Entry 6ZG5 (electron microscopy, 40.00 A resolution (very low resolution: no residue pairs are listed; an interface is given only as per-side residue counts)); this record covers chains A and B of the 4 polymer chains in the assembly.

[Chain A]
Name: Protein transport protein SEC31
Source organism: Saccharomyces cerevisiae (strain ATCC 204508 / S288c)
UniProtKB: P38968 (SEC31_YEAST); residues 1-1273 here = UniProt positions 1-1273
Amino-acid sequence (1273 residues; each row starts with the number of its first residue):
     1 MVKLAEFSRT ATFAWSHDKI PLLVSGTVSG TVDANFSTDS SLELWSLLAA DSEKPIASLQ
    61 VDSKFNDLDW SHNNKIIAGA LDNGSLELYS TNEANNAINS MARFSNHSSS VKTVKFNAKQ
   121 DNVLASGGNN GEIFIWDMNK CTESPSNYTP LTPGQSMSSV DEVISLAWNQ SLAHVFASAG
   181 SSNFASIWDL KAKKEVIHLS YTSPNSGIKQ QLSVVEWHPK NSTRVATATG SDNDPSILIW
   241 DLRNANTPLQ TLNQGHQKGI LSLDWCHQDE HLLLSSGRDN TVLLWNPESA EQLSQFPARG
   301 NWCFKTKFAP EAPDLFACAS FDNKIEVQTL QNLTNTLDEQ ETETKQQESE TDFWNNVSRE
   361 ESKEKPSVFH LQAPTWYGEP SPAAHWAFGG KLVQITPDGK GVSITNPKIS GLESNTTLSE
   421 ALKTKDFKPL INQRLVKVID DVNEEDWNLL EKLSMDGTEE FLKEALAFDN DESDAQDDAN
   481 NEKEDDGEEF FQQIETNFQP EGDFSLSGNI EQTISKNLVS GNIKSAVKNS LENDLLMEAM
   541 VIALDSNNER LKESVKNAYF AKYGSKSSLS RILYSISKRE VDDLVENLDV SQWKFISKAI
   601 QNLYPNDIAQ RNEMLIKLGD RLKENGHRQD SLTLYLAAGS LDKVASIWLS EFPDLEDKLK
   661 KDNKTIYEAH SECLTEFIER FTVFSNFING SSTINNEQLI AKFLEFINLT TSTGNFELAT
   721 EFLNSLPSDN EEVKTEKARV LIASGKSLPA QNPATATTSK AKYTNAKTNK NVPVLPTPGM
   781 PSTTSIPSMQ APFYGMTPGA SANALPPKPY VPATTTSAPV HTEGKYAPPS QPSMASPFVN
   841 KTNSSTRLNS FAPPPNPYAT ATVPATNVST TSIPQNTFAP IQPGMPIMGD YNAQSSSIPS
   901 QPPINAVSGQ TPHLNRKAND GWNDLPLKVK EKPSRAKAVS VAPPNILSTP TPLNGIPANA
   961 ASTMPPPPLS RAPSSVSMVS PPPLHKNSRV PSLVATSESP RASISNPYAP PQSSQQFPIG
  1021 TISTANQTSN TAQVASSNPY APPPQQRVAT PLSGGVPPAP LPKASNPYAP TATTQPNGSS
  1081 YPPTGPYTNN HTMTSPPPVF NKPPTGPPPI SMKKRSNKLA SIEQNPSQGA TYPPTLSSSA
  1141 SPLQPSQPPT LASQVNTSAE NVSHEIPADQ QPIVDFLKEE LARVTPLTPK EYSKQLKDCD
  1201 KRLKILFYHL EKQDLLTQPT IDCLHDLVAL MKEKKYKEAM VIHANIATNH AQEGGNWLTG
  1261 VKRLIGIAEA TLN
Disordered / not traced: 1-377, 470-494, 691-693, 746-1273
Construct notes: conflict Ser367 (Thr in P38968)
Swiss-Prot annotation at these positions:
  - modified residue: Ser349 (Phosphoserine), Ser836 (Phosphoserine), Ser974 (Phosphoserine), Ser977 (Phosphoserine), Ser980 (Phosphoserine), Ser988 (Phosphoserine), Ser992 (Phosphoserine), Ser999 (Phosphoserine), Thr1050 (Phosphothreonine), Ser1053 (Phosphoserine)

[Chain B]
Name: Protein transport protein SEC13
Source organism: Saccharomyces cerevisiae (strain ATCC 204508 / S288c)
UniProtKB: Q04491 (SEC13_YEAST); numbering as in UniProt (aligned over 1-297)
Amino-acid sequence (297 residues; numbered 1 to 297; the number before each row is that of its first residue):
     1 MVVIANAHNE LIHDAVLDYY GKRLATCSSD KTIKIFEVEG ETHKLIDTLT GHEGPVWRVD
    61 WAHPKFGTIL ASCSYDGKVL IWKEENGRWS QIAVHAVHSA SVNSVQWAPH EYGPLLLVAS
   121 SDGKVSVVEF KENGTTSPII IDAHAIGVNS ASWAPATIEE DGEHNGTKES RKFVTGGADN
   181 LVKIWKYNSD AQTYVLESTL EGHSDWVRDV AWSPTVLLRS YLASVSQDRT CIIWTQDNEQ
   241 GPWKKTLLKE EKFPDVLWRA SWSLSGNVLA LSGGDNKVTL WKENLEGKWE PAGEVHQ
Disordered / not traced: 1, 158-169, 293-297
Swiss-Prot annotation at these positions:
  - mutagenesis: Gly176 (G176R: Leads to mislocalization of NPCs and overproliferation of the nuclear and ER membranes at 34 degrees Celsius), Ser224 (S224K: Growth inhibited above 30 degrees Celsius), Trp262 (W262R: Growth inhibited above 30 degrees Celsius), Gly266 (G266D: Growth inhibited above 34 degrees Celsius)

[Interface between chain A and chain B]
At this resolution (40 A) residue pairs are not listed: 42 residues of chain A and 47 of chain B lie at the interface.

[Overview]
The interface between chain A and chain B involves 42 residues on one side and 47 on the other. Curated
annotation (UniProt) lists 4 mutagenesis sites on chain B.
Chain A is Protein transport protein SEC31 and chain B is Protein transport protein SEC13, both from
Saccharomyces cerevisiae (strain ATCC 204508 / S288c); the structure, COPII on membranes, outer coat
right-handed rod, class1, was determined by electron microscopy together with 6ZG6 and 6ZL0 from the same
study.
